7DYR - chains Z and G of the 9 polymer chains in the assembly; structure by electron microscopy, 2.28 A resolution.

== Chain Z ==
Molecule: PTS system mannose-specific EIID component
Organism: Escherichia coli (strain K12)
UniProt: P69805 (PTND_ECOLI); residues 4-286 here correspond to UniProt positions 1-283 (UniProt number = residue number - 3)
Chain sequence (283 residues; numbered 4 to 286; the number before each row is that of its first residue):
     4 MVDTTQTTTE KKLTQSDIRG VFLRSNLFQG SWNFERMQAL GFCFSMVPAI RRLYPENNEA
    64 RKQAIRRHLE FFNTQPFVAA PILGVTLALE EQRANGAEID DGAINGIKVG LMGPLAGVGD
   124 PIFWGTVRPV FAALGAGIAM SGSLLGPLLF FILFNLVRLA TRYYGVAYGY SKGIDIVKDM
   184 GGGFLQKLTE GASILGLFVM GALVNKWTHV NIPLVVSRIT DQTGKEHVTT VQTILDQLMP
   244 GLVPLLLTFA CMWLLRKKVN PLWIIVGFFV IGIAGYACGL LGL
Disordered / not traced: 4-12
Curated features (UniProtKB/Swiss-Prot):
  - modified residue: Met4 (N-formylmethionine)
Ligand contacts: alpha-D-mannopyranose (MAN): Gln32, Trp35, Met40, Gln41, Asn76, Thr77, Gln78, Pro79, Ala119, Asp123, Trp127

== Chain G ==
Molecule: Microcin E492
Organism: Klebsiella pneumoniae
UniProt: Q9Z4N4 (MCEA_KLEPN); residues 1-84 here correspond to UniProt positions 16-99 (UniProt number = residue number + 15)
Chain sequence (84 residues; numbered 1 to 84; the number before each row is that of its first residue):
     1 GETDPNTQLL NDLGNNMAWG AALGAPGGLG SAALGAAGGA LQTVGQGLID HGPVNVPIPV
    61 LIGPSWNGSG SGYNSATSSS GSGS
Disordered / not traced: 1-3, 79-84
Curated features (UniProtKB/Swiss-Prot):
  - modified residue: Ser84 (Serine microcin E492 siderophore ester)

== How chain Z and chain G interact ==
Pairs across the interface (12):
  Val219(Z) - Pro53(G)
  Val219(Z) - Val54(G)  hydrogen bond (backbone-backbone)
  Ser220(Z) - Val54(G)
  Ser220(Z) - Val56(G)  hydrogen bond (side chain-backbone)
  Ser220(Z) - Ile58(G)
  Arg221(Z) - Val54(G)  hydrogen bond (backbone-backbone)
  Ile222(Z) - Asn55(G)
  Ile222(Z) - Val56(G)
  Ile222(Z) - Pro57(G)
  Ile237(Z) - Val60(G)  hydrophobic
  Gln240(Z) - Val60(G)
  Gln240(Z) - Tyr73(G)  hydrogen bond (backbone-side chain)
Also at the interface, not in a pair above, chain Z (8 interface residues in all): Val218, Leu241
Also at the interface, not in a pair above, chain G (9 interface residues in all): Leu61

== Overview ==
The interface between chain Z and chain G involves 8 residues on one side and 9 on the other; the contacts
include 4 hydrogen bonds. Polar contacts include Ser220(Z)-Val56(G), Gln240(Z)-Tyr73(G) and
Val219(Z)-Val54(G). Bound to chain Z: alpha-D-mannopyranose.
Here chain Z is PTS system mannose-specific EIID component (Escherichia coli (strain K12)) and chain G is
Microcin E492 (Klebsiella pneumoniae). Entry 7DYR (CryoEM Structure of Mannose Transporter ManYZ and Microcin
E492 (MceA) complex) was determined by electron microscopy.
